5FZ5 - chains A and E of the 22 polymer chains in the assembly; structure by electron microscopy, 8.80 A resolution (very low resolution: no residue pairs are listed; an interface is given only as per-side residue counts).

[Chain A]
Molecule: DNA-directed RNA polymerase II subunit RPB1
From: Saccharomyces cerevisiae
Notes: EC 2.7.7.6
UniProt: P04050 (RPB1_YEAST); numbering as in UniProt (aligned over 1-1733)
Chain sequence (1733 residues; each row starts with the number of its first residue):
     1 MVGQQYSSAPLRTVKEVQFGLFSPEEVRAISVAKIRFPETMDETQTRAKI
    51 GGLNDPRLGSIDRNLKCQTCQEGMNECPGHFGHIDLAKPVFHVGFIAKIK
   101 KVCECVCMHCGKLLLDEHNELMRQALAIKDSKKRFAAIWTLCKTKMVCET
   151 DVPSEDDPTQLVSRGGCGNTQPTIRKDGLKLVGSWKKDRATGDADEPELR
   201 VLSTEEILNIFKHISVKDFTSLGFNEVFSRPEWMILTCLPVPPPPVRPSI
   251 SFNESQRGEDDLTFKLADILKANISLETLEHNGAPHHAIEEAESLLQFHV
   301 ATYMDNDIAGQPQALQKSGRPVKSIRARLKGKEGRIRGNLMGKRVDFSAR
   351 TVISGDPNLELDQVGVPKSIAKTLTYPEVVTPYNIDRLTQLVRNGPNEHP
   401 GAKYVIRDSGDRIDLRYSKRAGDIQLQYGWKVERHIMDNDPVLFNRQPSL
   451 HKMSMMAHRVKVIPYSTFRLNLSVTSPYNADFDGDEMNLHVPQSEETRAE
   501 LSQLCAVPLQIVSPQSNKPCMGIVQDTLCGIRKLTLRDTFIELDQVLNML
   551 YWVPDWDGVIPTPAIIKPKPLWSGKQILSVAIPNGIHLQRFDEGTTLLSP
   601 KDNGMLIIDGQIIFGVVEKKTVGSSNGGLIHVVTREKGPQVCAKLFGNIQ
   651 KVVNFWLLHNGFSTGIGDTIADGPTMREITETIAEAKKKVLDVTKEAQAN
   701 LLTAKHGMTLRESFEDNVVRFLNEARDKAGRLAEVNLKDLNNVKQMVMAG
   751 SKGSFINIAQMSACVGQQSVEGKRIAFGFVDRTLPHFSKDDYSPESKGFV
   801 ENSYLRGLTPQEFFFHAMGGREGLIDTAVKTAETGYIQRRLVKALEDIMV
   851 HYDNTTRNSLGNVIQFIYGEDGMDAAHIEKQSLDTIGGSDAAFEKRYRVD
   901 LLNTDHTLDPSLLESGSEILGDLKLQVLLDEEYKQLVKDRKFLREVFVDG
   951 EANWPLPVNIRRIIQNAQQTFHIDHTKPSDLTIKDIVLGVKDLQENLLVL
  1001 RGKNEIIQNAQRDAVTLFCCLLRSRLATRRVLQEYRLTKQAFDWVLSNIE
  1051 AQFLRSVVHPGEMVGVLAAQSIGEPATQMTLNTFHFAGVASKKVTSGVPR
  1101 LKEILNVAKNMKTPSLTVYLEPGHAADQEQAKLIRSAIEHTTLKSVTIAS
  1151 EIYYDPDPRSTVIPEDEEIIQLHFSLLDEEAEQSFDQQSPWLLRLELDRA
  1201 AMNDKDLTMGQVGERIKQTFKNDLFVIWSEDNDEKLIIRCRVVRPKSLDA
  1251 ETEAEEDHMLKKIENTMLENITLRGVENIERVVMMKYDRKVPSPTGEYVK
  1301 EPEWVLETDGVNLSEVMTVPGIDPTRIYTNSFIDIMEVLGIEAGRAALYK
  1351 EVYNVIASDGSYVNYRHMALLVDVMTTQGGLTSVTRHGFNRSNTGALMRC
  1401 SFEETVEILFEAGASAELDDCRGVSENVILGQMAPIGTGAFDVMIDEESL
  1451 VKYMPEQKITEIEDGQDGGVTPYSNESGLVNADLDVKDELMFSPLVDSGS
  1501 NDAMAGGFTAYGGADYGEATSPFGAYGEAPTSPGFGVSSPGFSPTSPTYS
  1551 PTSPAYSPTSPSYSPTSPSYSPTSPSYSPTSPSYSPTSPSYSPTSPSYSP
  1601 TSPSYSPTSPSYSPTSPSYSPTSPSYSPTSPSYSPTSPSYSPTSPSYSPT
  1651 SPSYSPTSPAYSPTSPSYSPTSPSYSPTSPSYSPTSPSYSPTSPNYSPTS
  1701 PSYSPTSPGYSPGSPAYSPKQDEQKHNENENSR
Not modelled in the structure: 1-2, 155-163, 188-196, 1080-1092, 1176-1186, 1244-1253, 1453-1733
Bound ions: Zn2+ site 1: Cys-67, Cys-70, Cys-77; Zn2+ site 2: Cys-107, Cys-110, Cys-148; Mg2+: Asp-481, Asp-483, Asp-485
UniProt features mapped onto this chain:
  - region: Pro-248 to Asp-260 (Lid loop), Asn-306 to Lys-323 (Rudder loop), Pro-810 to Glu-822 (Bridging helix)
  - binding site (Zn(2+)): Cys-67, Cys-70, Cys-77, His-80, Cys-107, Cys-110, Cys-148, Cys-167
  - binding site (Mg(2+)): Asp-481, Asp-483, Asp-485
  - modified residue: Thr-1471 (Phosphothreonine)
  - cross-link (Glycyl lysine isopeptide (Lys-Gly)): Lys-695 (interchain with G-Cter in ubiquitin), Lys-1246 (interchain with G-Cter in ubiquitin), Lys-1350 (interchain with G-Cter in ubiquitin)
  - natural variant: Ser-1653 to Pro-1659 (deletion: In strain: A364A)
  - mutagenesis: Lys-1246 (K1246R: Impairs ubiquitination during transcription stress)

[Chain E]
Molecule: DNA-directed RNA polymerases I, II, and III subunit rpabc 1
From: Saccharomyces cerevisiae
UniProt: P20434 (RPAB1_YEAST); residues 1-215 here = UniProt positions 1-215
Chain sequence (215 residues; each row starts with the number of its first residue):
     1 MDQENERNISRLWRAFRTVKEMVKDRGYFITQEEVELPLEDFKAKYCDSM
    51 GRPQRKMMSFQANPTEESISKFPDMGSLWVEFCDEPSVGVKTMKTFVIHI
   101 QEKNFQTGIFVYQNNITPSAMKLVPSIPPATIETFNEAALVVNITHHELV
   151 PKHIRLSSDEKRELLKRYRLKESQLPRIQRADPVALYLGLKRGEVVKIIR
   201 KSETSGRYASYRICM
Not modelled in the structure: 1-2

[How chain A and chain E interact]
At this resolution (9 A) residue pairs are not listed: 54 residues of chain A and 46 of chain E lie at the interface.

[Summary]
54 residues of chain A and 46 residues of chain E are in contact. Cys-67(A), Cys-70(A) and Cys-77(A)
coordinate Zn2+ site 1. Curated annotation (UniProt) lists 8 Zn2+-binding residues, 3 Mg2+-binding residues
and one mutagenesis site on chain A.
Chain A is DNA-directed RNA polymerase II subunit RPB1 and chain E is DNA-directed RNA polymerases I, II, and
III subunit rpabc 1, both from Saccharomyces cerevisiae; the structure, Transcription initiation complex
structures elucidate DNA opening (CC), was determined by electron microscopy (same publication as 5FYW, 5IP7
and 5IP9).
